PDB entry 8P8B | electron microscopy, 2.90 A resolution | chains 3 and p of the 38 polymer chains in the assembly

[Chain 3]
Molecule: 23S ribosomal RNA
Source organism: Mycoplasmoides pneumoniae M129
Sequence (2907 nucleotides; each row starts with the number of its first residue):
     1 UACAAUAAGUUACUAAGGGCUUAUGGUGGAUGCCUUGGCACUAAUAGGCG
    51 AUGAAGGACGUGUUAACCUGCGAUAAGCUUCGGGUAGGUGGUAAGAACCU
   101 CAGAUCCGGAGAUUUCCGAAUGGAGCAAUCCGGUAGUUGGAAACAGCUAU
   151 CAUUAAUUGAUGAAUAAAUAGUCAAUUAAAGCAAUACGUGGUGAAGUGAA
   201 ACAUCUCAGUAGCCACAGGAAAAGAAAACGAAUGUGAUUCCGUGUGUAGU
   251 GGCGAGCGAAAGCGGAACAGGCCAAACUUAUCAUUAGAUAGGGGUUGUAG
   301 GGCUUGCAAUGUGGACUUGAAAACGAUAGAAGAAGCUGUUGGAAAGCAGC
   351 GCGCAAAAGGGUGAUAGCCCCGUAUUUGAAAUUGUUUUCAUACCUAGCGA
   401 GAUCCCUGAGUAGCUCGGAAAACGUUAUUUUGAGUGAAUCUGCCCAGACC
   451 AUUGGGUAAGCCUAAAUACUAAUUAGUGACCGAUAGCGAAACAGUACCGU
   501 GAGGGAAAGGUGAAAAGAACCCAGAGAUGGGAGUGAAAUAGAUUCUGAAA
   551 CCAUAUGCCUACAACGUGUCAGAGCACAUUAAUGUGUGAUGGCGUGCGUU
   601 UUGAAGUAUGAGCCGGCGAGUUAUGAUAGCAAGCGUUAGUUAACCAGGAG
   651 AUGGGGAGCUGUAGCGAAAGCGAGUUUUAAAAGAGCGUUUGUUUGUUAUU
   701 AUAGACCCGAAACGGGUUGAGCUAGUCAUGAGCAGGUUGAAGGUUGAGUA
   751 ACAUCAACUGGAGGACCGAACCGACUCUCGUUGAAACGAUAGCGGAUGAC
   801 UUGUGAUUAGGGGUGAAAUUCCAAUCGAAAUCCGUGAUAGCUGGUUCUCG
   851 UCGAAAUAGCUUUAAGGCUAGCGUGAGAUCACAAAUAAGUGGAGGUAAAG
   901 CUACUGAAUGUAUGAUGGCGCCACCUAGGCGUACUGAAUACAAUUAAACU
   951 CUGAAUGCCAUUUAUUUUAUUCUCGCAGUCAGACAGUGGGGGAUAAGCUU
  1001 CAUUGUCAAGAGGGGAAGAGCCCAGAUCAUUAAAUAAGGUCCCCAAAAUA
  1051 UACUAAGUGGAAAAGGAUGUGAAAGUGCUAAAACAGCAAGGAUGUUGGCU
  1101 UAGAAGCAGCCAUCGUUUAAAGAGUGCGUAACAGCUCACUUGUCGAGUGU
  1151 UUUUGCGCCGAAGAUGUAACGGGGCUAAGUAUAUUACCGAAUUUAUGGAU
  1201 AAGAUUUAUAUCUUGUGGUAGACGAGCGUUGUAUUGGAGUUGAAGUCAAA
  1251 GCGUGAGCAUUGGUGGAUCCAAUACAAGUGAGAAUGCCGGCAUGAGUAAC
  1301 GCUUGGGAGUGAGAAUCUCCCAAACCGAUUGACUAAGGUUUCCUGGACCA
  1351 GGGUCGUCCUUCCAGGGUUAGUCUGGACCUAAGCUGAGGCUGAAAAGCGU
  1401 AGGCGAUGGACAACAGGUUAAUAUUCCUGUACUUACAGUUAGACUGAUGG
  1451 AGUGACAAAGAAGGUUUUCCACCCCCAUAAUUGGAUUUGGGGAUAAAUCA
  1501 UAAGGUGGUACAAUAGGCAAAUCCGUUGUGCAUAACAUUGAGUGAUGAUG
  1551 UCGAGUGAAUGAGUGAUCAAGUAGCGAAGGUGGUAUUAAUCAUGCUUUCA
  1601 AGAAAAGCUUCUAGGGUUAAUCUAGCUGUAACCAGUACCGAGAACGAACA
  1651 CACGUAGUCAAGGAGAGGAUCCUAAGGUUAGCGAGUGAACUAUAGCCAAG
  1701 GAACUCUGCAAAUUAACCCCGUAAGUUAGCGAGAAGGGGUGCUUAUGUAA
  1751 AAGUAAGCCGCAGUGAAGAACGAGGGGGGACUGUUUAACUAAAACACAAC
  1801 UCUAUGCCAAACCGUAAGGUGAUGUAUAUGGGGUGACACCUGCCCAGUGC
  1851 UGGAAGGUUAAAGAAGGAGGUUAGCGCAAGCGAAGCUUUUAACUGAAGCC
  1901 CCAGUGAACGGCGGCCGUAACUAUAACGGUCCUAAGGUAGCGAAAUUCCU
  1951 AGUCGGGUAAAUUCCGUCCCGCUUGAAUGGUGUAACCAUCUCUUGACUGU
  2001 CUCGGCUAUAGACUCGGUGAAAUCCAGGUACGGGUGAAGACACCCGUUAG
  2051 GCGCAACGGGACGGAAAGACCCCGUGAAGCUUUACUGUAGCUUAAUAUUG
  2101 AUCAGGACAUUAUCAUGUAGAGAAUAGGUAGGAGCAAUCGAUGCAAGUUC
  2151 GCUAGGACUUGUUGAUGCGAAAGGUGGAAUACUACCCUUGGUUGUGUGCU
  2201 GUUCUAAUUGGUAACUGUUAUCCAGUUUCAAGACAGUGUUAGGUGGGCAG
  2251 UUUGACUGGGGCGGUCGCCUCCUAAAAGGUAACGGAGGCGUACAAAGGUA
  2301 CCUUCAGUACGGUUGGAAAUCGUAUGUAGAGUGUAAUGGUGUAAGGGUGC
  2351 UUGACUGUGAGACAUACAGGUCGAACAGGUGAGAAAUCAGGUCAUAGUGA
  2401 UCCGGUGGUCCAGUAUGGAAUGGCCAUCGCUCAACGGAUAAAAGCUACUC
  2451 CGGGGAUAACAGGCUGAUACUGCCCAAGAGUUCAUAUCGACGGCAGUGUU
  2501 UGGCACCUCGAUGUCGACUCAUCUCAUCCUCGAGCUGAAGCAGGUUCGAA
  2551 GGGUUCGGCUGUUCGCCGAUUAAAGAGAUACGUGAGUUGGGUUCAAACCG
  2601 UCGUGAGACAGGUUGGUCCCUAUCUAUUGUGCCCGUAGGAAGAUUGAAGA
  2651 GUGUUGCUUCUAGUACGAGAGGACCGAAGCGAGGACACCUCUUAUGCUCC
  2701 AGUUGUAGCGCCAGCUGCACCGCUGGGUAGUAACGUGUCUAUUAGAUAAA
  2751 CGCUGAAAGCAUCUAAGUGUGAAACUAUCUCAAAGAUUAAUCUUCCCAUU
  2801 UCGCAAGAAAGUAAGAGCCGUCAAAGACGAUGACGUUGAUAGGUUACAGG
  2851 UGUAAGCAUAGUGAUAUGUUGAGCUGAGUAAUACUAAUUGCUCGAGGACU
  2901 UAUUGGA
Unresolved in the structure: 1-7, 2901-2907
Modified / non-standard residues: 1MG (1N-methylguanosine-5'-monophosphate) at position 783; OMG (o2'-methylguanosine-5'-monophosphate) at position 2259; 2MA (2-methyladenosine-5'-monophosphate) at position 2511
Ion coordination: Mg2+ site 1: A16, G17; Mg2+ site 2: G196, U2251; Mg2+ site 3 near U197 (its only coordinating residue here); Mg2+ site 4: A201, C202; Mg2+ site 5 near A222 (its only coordinating residue here); Mg2+ site 6 near A331 (its only coordinating residue here); Mg2+ site 7 near A333 (its only coordinating residue here); Mg2+ site 8: U428, C445; Mg2+ site 9 near G442 (its only coordinating residue here); Mg2+ site 10: G447, A2415; Mg2+ site 11 near A458 (its only coordinating residue here); Mg2+ site 12: U484, A508; 128 more Mg2+ sites not listed; 1 more K+ sites not listed
Ligand contacts:
  - chloramphenicol (CLM): G2068, A2069, A2459, C2460, 2MA_2511, U2512, G2513, U2514
  - pentane-1,5-diamine (N2P), molecule 1: C565, C593, G594, C2043, C2044, C2045
  - pentane-1,5-diamine (N2P), molecule 2: G721, C722, U804, G805, A806
  - pentane-1,5-diamine (N2P), molecule 3: 1MG_783, A784, A785, G1301, G1353, C1649
  - 1,4-diaminobutane (PUT), molecule 1: G620, U621, A698, U699, U700
  - 1,4-diaminobutane (PUT), molecule 2: A711, A712, G827, A828, U2449, C2450
  - 1,4-diaminobutane (PUT), molecule 3: U737, U738, G739, G761, A762, G763, A765, G1460, A1461
  - 1,4-diaminobutane (PUT), molecule 4: A1324, C1325, C1672, U1673, A2707, G2708, G2717, C2718
  - 1,4-diaminobutane (PUT), molecule 5: C1348, C1349, A1350, G1351, G1352, G1356, U1357, C1358
  - 1,4-diaminobutane (PUT), molecule 6: C1912, G1937, U1973, U1974, G1975, U2601
  - 1,4-diaminobutane (PUT), molecule 7: A2274, U2280, A2281
  - spermidine (SPD), molecule 1: U500, G1338, U1339, G1646, A1647
  - spermidine (SPD), molecule 2: A518, A519, C520, U528, G530, G531, A542, U543
  - spermidine (SPD), molecule 3: C593, C1044, A1045
  - spermidine (SPD), molecule 4: G594, U595, G1012, G1013, A1017, G1018, C2043
  - spermidine (SPD), molecule 5: G596, C597, G606, U607, U609, G610, A611, C2025, A2061, C2062, G2063, G2064
  - spermidine (SPD), molecule 6: U776, C777, U778, U2588, G2589, U2617, C2618
  - spermidine (SPD), molecule 7: G780, U781, A2585, G2586, U2587, C2620, U2621
  - spermidine (SPD), molecule 8: A865, A981, G982, OMG_2259, A2456, U2457
  - spermidine (SPD), molecule 9: U896, A897, A947, A948, C949, U950, U2273, A2274, A2275
  - spermidine (SPD), molecule 10: G1695, C2699, C2721, C2723, U2724, G2725, G2726
  - spermidine (SPD), molecule 11: U1707, G1708, C1992, U1993, U1994, C2559, U2560
  - spermidine (SPD), molecule 12: G1999, C2001, U2002, G2004, C2518, U2519
  - spermidine (SPD), molecule 13: C2031, G2032, G2033, G2034, A2040, C2041, A2042, C2043, C2044, G2059, G2060
  - spermidine (SPD), molecule 14: U2291, A2292, A2296, G2297, G2333, U2334, G2345, U2392, C2393, G2397
  - spermidine (SPD), molecule 15: C2689, U2693, A2694, U2695, G2696, G2727, U2728, A2729, G2730, U2731
  - spermidine (SPD), molecule 16: U2690, A2729, G2730, A2824, G2878, U2879
  - spermine (SPM), molecule 1: G618, A619, G620, U621, G1278, U1279, G1280
  - spermine (SPM), molecule 2: A724, G725, U801, G815, A816, A817, A818, U820, U1784, U1785
  - spermine (SPM), molecule 3: A1161, A1162, C2525, A2526, G2548, A2549, A2550

[Chain p]
Molecule: 50S ribosomal protein L20
Source organism: Mycoplasmoides pneumoniae M129
UniProtKB: P78023 (RL20_MYCPN); numbering as in UniProt (aligned over 1-127)
Amino-acid sequence (127 residues; row label = number of the first residue in the row):
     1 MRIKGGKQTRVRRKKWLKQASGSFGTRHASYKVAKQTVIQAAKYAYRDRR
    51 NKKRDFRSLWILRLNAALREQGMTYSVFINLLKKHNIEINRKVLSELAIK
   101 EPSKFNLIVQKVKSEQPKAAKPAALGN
Unresolved in the structure: 119-127

[Chain 3 / chain p interface]
Contacting residue pairs (139; chain 3 residue first):
  G19(3) / Phe-24(p)  sugar contact
  C20(3) / Gly-22(p)  phosphate contact
  C20(3) / Ser-23(p)  sugar contact
  C20(3) / Phe-24(p)  phosphate contact
  C20(3) / Gly-25(p)  hydrogen bond to the phosphate
  C20(3) / His-28(p)  salt bridge to the phosphate
  U21(3) / Ser-21(p)  phosphate contact
  U21(3) / Gly-22(p)  hydrogen bond to the phosphate
  U21(3) / His-28(p)  salt bridge to the phosphate
  A30(3) / Arg-10(p)  sugar contact
  U31(3) / Lys-4(p)  salt bridge to the phosphate
  U31(3) / Gly-6(p)  phosphate contact
  A479(3) / Met-1(p)  sugar contact
  C480(3) / Met-1(p)  hydrogen bond to the phosphate
  C481(3) / Met-1(p)  phosphate contact
  C481(3) / Arg-2(p)  hydrogen bond to the phosphate
  G482(3) / Arg-2(p)  salt bridge to the phosphate
  A485(3) / Arg-2(p)  hydrogen bond to the sugar
  A548(3) / Arg-10(p)  hydrogen bond to the sugar
  A549(3) / Arg-10(p)  hydrogen bond to the sugar
  G566(3) / Arg-27(p)  base contact
  U567(3) / Phe-24(p)  sugar contact
  U567(3) / Arg-27(p)  sugar contact
  U567(3) / Gln-40(p)  phosphate contact
  U567(3) / Tyr-44(p)  hydrogen bond to the phosphate
  G568(3) / Ser-23(p)  phosphate contact
  G568(3) / Phe-24(p)  hydrogen bond to the phosphate
  G568(3) / Arg-27(p)  phosphate contact
  G568(3) / Ala-41(p)  sugar contact
  G568(3) / Tyr-44(p)  sugar contact
  G568(3) / Arg-47(p)  base contact
  U569(3) / Ala-41(p)  sugar contact
  U569(3) / Tyr-44(p)  hydrogen bond to the sugar
  U569(3) / Ala-45(p)  hydrogen bond to the sugar
  U569(3) / Asp-48(p)  hydrogen bond to the sugar
  C570(3) / Asp-48(p)  sugar contact
  C570(3) / Lys-52(p)  phosphate contact
  A571(3) / Lys-52(p)  salt bridge to the phosphate
  A571(3) / Phe-56(p)  sugar contact
  G592(3) / Asp-48(p)  hydrogen bond to the base
  G592(3) / Asp-55(p)  sugar contact
  C593(3) / Arg-47(p)  hydrogen bond to the base
  G594(3) / Tyr-44(p)  hydrogen bond to the sugar
  G594(3) / Arg-47(p)  hydrogen bond to the sugar
  G596(3) / Gln-36(p)  hydrogen bond to the base
  G596(3) / Gln-40(p)  phosphate contact
  C597(3) / Gln-36(p)  sugar contact
  C597(3) / Lys-43(p)  salt bridge to the phosphate
  C613(3) / Ser-30(p)  phosphate contact
  C614(3) / Ser-30(p)  phosphate contact
  C614(3) / Tyr-31(p)  hydrogen bond to the phosphate
  C614(3) / Lys-32(p)  salt bridge to the phosphate
  G615(3) / Arg-10(p)  sugar contact
  G615(3) / Arg-13(p)  salt bridge to the phosphate
  G616(3) / Thr-9(p)  hydrogen bond to the phosphate
  G616(3) / Arg-10(p)  phosphate contact
  G616(3) / Arg-13(p)  salt bridge to the phosphate
  C617(3) / Lys-4(p)  phosphate contact
  C617(3) / Gly-5(p)  hydrogen bond to the phosphate
  G1013(3) / Arg-54(p)  salt bridge to the phosphate
  A1026(3) / Tyr-46(p)  sugar contact
  C1028(3) / Tyr-46(p)  hydrogen bond to the phosphate
  A1029(3) / Tyr-46(p)  phosphate contact
  A1029(3) / Arg-49(p)  salt bridge to the phosphate
  A1029(3) / Arg-50(p)  salt bridge to the phosphate
  U1030(3) / Arg-49(p)  phosphate contact
  U1030(3) / Lys-52(p)  salt bridge to the phosphate
  U1030(3) / Lys-53(p)  salt bridge to the phosphate
  U1031(3) / Lys-52(p)  salt bridge to the phosphate
  U1031(3) / Lys-53(p)  salt bridge to the phosphate
  U1031(3) / Phe-56(p)  stacking on the base
  U1031(3) / Trp-60(p)  phosphate contact
  U1031(3) / Lys-92(p)  hydrogen bond to the sugar
  A1032(3) / Trp-60(p)  phosphate contact
  A1032(3) / Asn-90(p)  hydrogen bond to the sugar
  A1032(3) / Lys-92(p)  salt bridge to the phosphate
  A1033(3) / Arg-57(p)  salt bridge to the phosphate
  A1033(3) / Asn-90(p)  phosphate contact
  A1033(3) / Arg-91(p)  salt bridge to the phosphate
  A1034(3) / Arg-57(p)  salt bridge to the phosphate
  A1034(3) / Arg-91(p)  salt bridge to the phosphate
  A1045(3) / Ser-58(p)  sugar contact
  A1045(3) / Ile-61(p)  phosphate contact
  A1046(3) / Ile-61(p)  sugar contact
  A1046(3) / Leu-62(p)  phosphate contact
  A1046(3) / Asn-65(p)  hydrogen bond to the phosphate
  A1046(3) / Ser-76(p)  hydrogen bond to the phosphate
  A1047(3) / Asn-65(p)  hydrogen bond to the phosphate
  A1047(3) / Thr-74(p)  phosphate contact
  A1047(3) / Tyr-75(p)  phosphate contact
  A1047(3) / Ser-76(p)  hydrogen bond to the phosphate
  A1048(3) / Arg-69(p)  salt bridge to the phosphate
  A1186(3) / Ser-76(p)  hydrogen bond to the sugar
  A1186(3) / Asn-80(p)  phosphate contact
  A1186(3) / Lys-84(p)  phosphate contact
  C1187(3) / Tyr-75(p)  phosphate contact
  C1187(3) / Ser-76(p)  sugar contact
  C1187(3) / Ile-79(p)  sugar contact
  C1187(3) / Lys-83(p)  phosphate contact
  C1188(3) / Arg-57(p)  salt bridge to the phosphate
  C1188(3) / Ile-61(p)  sugar contact
  C1188(3) / Tyr-75(p)  phosphate contact
  C1188(3) / Ile-79(p)  phosphate contact
  C1188(3) / Arg-91(p)  salt bridge to the phosphate
  G1189(3) / Arg-57(p)  salt bridge to the phosphate
  A1190(3) / Arg-54(p)  salt bridge to the phosphate
  A1191(3) / Arg-50(p)  base contact
  A1191(3) / Arg-54(p)  salt bridge to the phosphate
  U1229(3) / Ile-3(p)  base contact
  U1229(3) / Gln-8(p)  sugar contact
  U1230(3) / Met-1(p)  sugar contact
  U1230(3) / Ile-3(p)  sugar contact
  G1231(3) / Met-1(p)  sugar contact
  G1245(3) / Lys-7(p)  salt bridge to the phosphate
  U1246(3) / Lys-7(p)  salt bridge to the phosphate
  C1247(3) / Lys-14(p)  salt bridge to the phosphate
  A1248(3) / Lys-14(p)  phosphate contact
  G1253(3) / Lys-15(p)  hydrogen bond to the base
  A1256(3) / Lys-15(p)  salt bridge to the phosphate
  G1257(3) / Lys-15(p)  hydrogen bond to the base
  A1277(3) / Ile-3(p)  base contact
  G1278(3) / Met-1(p)  hydrogen bond to the sugar
  G1278(3) / Arg-2(p)  base contact
  G1278(3) / Ile-3(p)  hydrogen bond to the sugar
  U1279(3) / Ile-3(p)  sugar contact
  A1281(3) / Thr-9(p)  phosphate contact
  A1281(3) / Arg-12(p)  salt bridge to the phosphate
  A1281(3) / Arg-13(p)  sugar contact
  G1282(3) / Arg-12(p)  salt bridge to the phosphate
  G1282(3) / Arg-13(p)  salt bridge to the phosphate
  G1282(3) / Tyr-31(p)  phosphate contact
  G1282(3) / Lys-32(p)  base contact
  G1282(3) / Lys-35(p)  hydrogen bond to the base
  G1282(3) / Gln-36(p)  hydrogen bond to the base
  A2026(3) / Thr-26(p)  hydrogen bond to the phosphate
  A2026(3) / Arg-27(p)  hydrogen bond to the base
  A2026(3) / Val-33(p)  sugar contact
  G2027(3) / Thr-26(p)  hydrogen bond to the phosphate
  G2028(3) / Phe-24(p)  stacking on the base
Interface residues without a listed pair, chain 3 (74 interface residues in all): G32, A483, A550, C551, U587, C847, G1012, G1228, C2025
Interface residues without a listed pair, chain p (63 interface residues in all): Ala-29, Asn-51, Val-77

[Summary]
74 residues of chain 3 face 63 of chain p across their interface, with 37 hydrogen bonds, 34 salt bridges and
2 aromatic stacking contacts. Polar contacts include G592(3)/Asp-48(p), C593(3)/Arg-47(p) and
G596(3)/Gln-36(p).
Here chain 3 is 23S ribosomal RNA and chain p is 50S ribosomal protein L20, both from Mycoplasmoides
pneumoniae M129. Entry 8P8B (Mycoplasma pneumoniae large ribosomal subunit in chloramphenicol-treated cells)
was determined by electron microscopy (same publication as 8P6P, 8P7X, 8P7Y, 8P8V and 8P8W).
